4YNP - chain A; structure by X-ray diffraction, 2.90 A resolution.

# Chain A
Protein: Histone-lysine N-methyltransferase ASH1L
Organism: Homo sapiens
Notes: EC 2.1.1.43; fragment: SET domain
UniProtKB: Q9NR48 (ASH1L_HUMAN); residues 2069-2288 here correspond to UniProt positions 2074-2293 (UniProt number = residue number + 5)
Sequence (226 residues; numbered 2063 to 2288; the number before each row is that of its first residue):
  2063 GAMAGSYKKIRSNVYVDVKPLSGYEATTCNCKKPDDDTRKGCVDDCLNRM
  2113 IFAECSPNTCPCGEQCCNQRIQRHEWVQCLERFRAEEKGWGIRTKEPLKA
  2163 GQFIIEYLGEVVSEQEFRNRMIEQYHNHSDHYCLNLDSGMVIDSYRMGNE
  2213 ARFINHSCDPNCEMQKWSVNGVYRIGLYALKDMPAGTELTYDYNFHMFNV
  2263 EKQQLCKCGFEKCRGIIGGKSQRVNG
Not modelled in the structure: 2063-2067, 2281-2288
Construct notes: expression tag (2063-2068); engineered mutation Met2259 (Ser2264 in Q9NR48)
Ion coordination: Zn2+ site 1: Cys2091, Cys2093, Cys2104, Cys2108; Zn2+ site 2: Cys2104, Cys2117, Cys2122, Cys2128; Zn2+ site 3: Cys2220, Cys2268, Cys2270, Cys2275
Ligand contacts: S-adenosylmethionine (SAM): Lys2150, Gly2151, Trp2152, Ser2191, Asp2192, His2193, Tyr2194, Arg2214, Phe2215, Ile2216, Asn2217, His2218, Tyr2255, Met2259, Gln2266, Leu2267, Cys2268, Lys2269, Cys2270, Ile2279

# Summary
Ligands of chain A: S-adenosylmethionine. The Zn2+ site 1 is built by Cys2091, Cys2093, Cys2104 and Cys2108.
The Zn2+ site 2 is built by Cys2104, Cys2117, Cys2122 and Cys2128.
Chain A is Histone-lysine N-methyltransferase ASH1L (Homo sapiens); the structure, ASH1L SET domain S2259M
mutant in complex with S-adenosyl methionine (SAM), was determined by X-ray diffraction together with 4YNM,
4YPE and 4YPU from the same study.
